Entry 6EX3 (X-ray diffraction, 2.20 A resolution); this record covers chains A and C.

# Chain A (and C)
Molecule: Superoxide dismutase
From: Staphylococcus aureus
Notes: EC 1.15.1.1; chain C of this document is another copy of the same molecule, construct and numbering; everything in this record applies to it too
UniProtKB: W8TT57 (W8TT57_STAAU); residue numbers follow UniProt; this construct covers 1-199
Sequence (199 residues; row label = number of the first residue in the row):
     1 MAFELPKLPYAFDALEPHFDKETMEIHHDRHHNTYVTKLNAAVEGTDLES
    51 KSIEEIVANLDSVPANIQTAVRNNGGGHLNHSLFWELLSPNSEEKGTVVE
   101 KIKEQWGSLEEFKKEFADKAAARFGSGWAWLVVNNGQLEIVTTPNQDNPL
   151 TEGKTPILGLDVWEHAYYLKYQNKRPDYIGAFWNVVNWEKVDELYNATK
Unresolved in the structure: 1, 61-62, 199 (chain C: 1, 64-67, 199)
Bound ions: Fe ion: His27, His81, Asp161, His165
What the authors report for this chain:
  - mutagenesis - G159L (10-fold): increased catalytic activity on Fe ion
  - mutagenesis - G159L (2-fold), L160F: decreased catalytic activity on manganese
  - mutagenesis - L160F: increased catalytic activity on iron

# Chain A / chain C interface
Pairs across the interface (37; chain A residue first):
  Ile26(A) with Tyr168(C); Gln172(C)
  Arg30(A) with Asn173(C)
  His31(A) with Glu164(C); Tyr168(C), hydrogen bond; Asn173(C)
  Tyr35(A) with Phe124(C), hydrophobic
  Asn73(A) with Phe124(C)
  Phe124(A) with Tyr35(C), hydrophobic; Asn73(C); Asn145(C); Gln146(C); Trp163(C), hydrophobic
  Gly125(A) with Ser126(C); Asn145(C); Trp163(C)
  Ser126(A) with Gly125(C); Ser126(C), hydrogen bond
  Asn145(A) with Gly125(C)
  Gln146(A) with Phe124(C)
  Trp163(A) with Phe124(C), hydrophobic; Gly125(C); Glu164(C)
  Glu164(A) with His31(C); Trp163(C); Glu164(C), hydrogen bond (side chain-backbone); His165(C), salt bridge
  His165(A) with Glu164(C), salt bridge; Tyr168(C)
  Tyr168(A) with Ile26(C); His31(C), hydrogen bond; His165(C)
  Leu169(A) with Tyr168(C), hydrophobic; Leu169(C), hydrophobic
  Gln172(A) with Ile26(C)
  Asn173(A) with Arg30(C), hydrogen bond; His31(C)
Also at the interface, not in a pair above, chain A (18 interface residues in all): Lys174

# Overview
The interface between chain A and chain C involves 18 residues on one side and 17 on the other; the contacts
include 5 hydrogen bonds and 2 salt bridges. Polar pairs include Glu164(A)-His165(C), His31(A)-Tyr168(C) and
Ser126(A)-Ser126(C). From the paper: G159L and L160F of chain A reduce catalytic activity on manganese; G159L
of chain A increases catalytic activity on Fe ion.
Both chains are Superoxide dismutase (Staphylococcus aureus). Entry 6EX3 (Staphylococcus aureus superoxide
dismutase SodA) was determined by X-ray diffraction, deposited together with 6QV8, 6QV9, 6EX4 and 6EX5.
